PDB entry 3MDC | X-ray diffraction, 2.00 A resolution | chains A and P of the 4 polymer chains in the assembly

Chain A:
Protein: DNA polymerase lambda
From: Homo sapiens
Notes: EC 2.7.7.7, 4.2.99.-
UniProtKB: Q9UGP5 (DPOLL_HUMAN); residue numbers follow UniProt; this construct covers 252-575
Chain sequence (325 residues; numbered 251 to 575; the number before each row is that of its first residue):
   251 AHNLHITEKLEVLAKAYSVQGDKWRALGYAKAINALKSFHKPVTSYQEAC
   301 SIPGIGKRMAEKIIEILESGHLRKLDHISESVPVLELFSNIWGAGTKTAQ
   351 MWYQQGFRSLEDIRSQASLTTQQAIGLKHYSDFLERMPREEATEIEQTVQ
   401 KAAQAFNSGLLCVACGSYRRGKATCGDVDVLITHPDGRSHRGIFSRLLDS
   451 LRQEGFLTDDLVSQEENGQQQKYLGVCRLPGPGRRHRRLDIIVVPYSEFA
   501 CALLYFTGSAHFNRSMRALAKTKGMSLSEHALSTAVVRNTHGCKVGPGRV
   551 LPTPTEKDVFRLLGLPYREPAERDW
Not modelled in the structure: 251-253, 536-545
Sequence notes: expression tag (251)
Bound ions: Na+ site 1: Cys-300, Ile-305 (shared with 1 residue of chain D); Na+ site 2: Ser-339, Ile-341, Ala-344 (shared with DA5(P) of chain P); Na+ site 3 near Asp-382 (its only coordinating residue here); Mg2+ site 1: Asp-427, Asp-429 (together with Gemcitabine-TRIPHOSPHATE); Mg2+ site 2: Asp-427, Asp-429, Asp-490 (together with Gemcitabine-TRIPHOSPHATE) (shared with DC6(P) of chain P); Na+ site 4 near Ser-463 (its only coordinating residue here)
Residues lining bound ligands: Gemcitabine-TRIPHOSPHATE (GTF; 2'-deoxy-2',2'-difluorocytidine 5'-(tetrahydrogen triphosphate)): Arg-386, Gly-416, Ser-417, Arg-420, Cys-425, Gly-426, Asp-427, Asp-429, Asp-490, Tyr-505, Phe-506, Thr-507, Gly-508, Ser-509, Ala-510, Asn-513

Chain P:
Molecule: 6-nt DNA strand
Sequence (6 nucleotides; row label = number of the first residue in the row):
     1 CAGTAC
Bound ions: Na+: DA5 (shared with Ser-339(A), Ile-341(A), Ala-344(A) of chain A); Mg2+: DC6 (together with Gemcitabine-TRIPHOSPHATE) (shared with Asp-427(A), Asp-429(A), Asp-490(A) of chain A)

Interface between chain A and chain P:
Pairs across the interface - 18 pairs, chain A then chain P:
  Ile-341(A) / DA5(P)  phosphate contact
  Trp-342(A) / DA5(P)  phosphate contact
  Trp-342(A) / DC6(P)  hydrogen bond to the phosphate
  Gly-343(A) / DT4(P)  sugar contact
  Gly-343(A) / DA5(P)  hydrogen bond to the phosphate
  Ala-344(A) / DT4(P)  phosphate contact
  Ala-344(A) / DA5(P)  phosphate contact
  Gly-345(A) / DT4(P)  hydrogen bond to the phosphate
  Thr-346(A) / DT4(P)  hydrogen bond to the phosphate
  Lys-347(A) / DG3(P)  phosphate contact
  Lys-347(A) / DT4(P)  hydrogen bond to the phosphate
  Thr-348(A) / DG3(P)  phosphate contact
  Thr-348(A) / DT4(P)  hydrogen bond to the phosphate
  Asp-429(A) / DC6(P)  phosphate contact
  Leu-474(A) / DC6(P)  sugar contact
  Arg-488(A) / DC6(P)  salt bridge to the phosphate
  Asp-490(A) / DC6(P)  phosphate contact
  Tyr-505(A) / DC6(P)  hydrogen bond to the base
Also at the interface, not in a pair above, chain A (15 interface residues in all): Lys-472, Phe-506

Overview:
15 residues of chain A and 4 residues of chain P are in contact; the contacts include 7 hydrogen bonds and 1
salt bridge. Polar contacts include Tyr-505(A)/DC6(P), Trp-342(A)/DC6(P) and Gly-343(A)/DA5(P). Chain A binds
Gemcitabine-TRIPHOSPHATE. Ser-339(A), Ile-341(A), Ala-344(A) and DA5(P) form the Na+ site.
Here chain A is DNA polymerase lambda (Homo sapiens) and chain P is a 6-nt DNA strand. Entry 3MDC (DNA
polymerase lambda in complex with dFdCTP) was determined by X-ray diffraction together with 3MDA from the same
study.
